PDB entry 1RO8 | X-ray diffraction, 2.05 A resolution | chain A

== Chain A ==
Molecule: alpha-2,3/8-sialyltransferase
Organism: Campylobacter jejuni
Notes: EC 2.4.99.-
Reference sequence: Q9LAK3 (Q9LAK3_CAMJE); residue numbers follow UniProt; this construct covers 1-259
Sequence (262 residues; numbered -3 to 259; 1 number in that range is skipped by the numbering (no residue carries it; nothing is unmodelled there); the number before each row is that of its first residue; numbers below 1 keep their minus sign (Gly-3 is residue -3)):
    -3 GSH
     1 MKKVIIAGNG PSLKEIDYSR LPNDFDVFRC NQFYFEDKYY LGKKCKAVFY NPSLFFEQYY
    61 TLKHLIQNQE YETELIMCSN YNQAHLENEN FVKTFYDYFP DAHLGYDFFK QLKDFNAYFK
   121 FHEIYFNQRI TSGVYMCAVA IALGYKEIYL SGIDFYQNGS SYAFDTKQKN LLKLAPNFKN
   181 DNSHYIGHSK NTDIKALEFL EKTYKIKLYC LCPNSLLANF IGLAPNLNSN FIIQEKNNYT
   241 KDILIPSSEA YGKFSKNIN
Unresolved in the structure: 175-187, 259
Covalently attached groups: covalent link His-1-Mse1
Modified residues: Mse1 (selenomethionine; parent Met); Mse77 (selenomethionine; parent Met); Mse136 (selenomethionine; parent Met)
Differences from the reference sequence: cloning artifact (-3 to -1); modified residue (1, 77, 136); engineered mutation Ser53 (Ile in Q9LAK3), Gly222 (Glu in Q9LAK3)
Ligand contacts: cytidine-5'-monophosphate (C5P): Gly8, Asn9, Gly10, Pro11, Cys30, Asn31, Gln32, Thr131, Ser132, Gly133, Gly152, Ile153, Asp154, Phe155, Tyr156, Gln157, Ser160, Ser161, Tyr162

== Overview ==
Ligands of chain A: cytidine-5'-monophosphate.
Chain A is alpha-2,3/8-sialyltransferase (Campylobacter jejuni); the structure, Structural analysis of the
sialyltransferase CstII from Campylobacter jejuni in complex with a substrate analogue,
cytidine-5'-monophosphate, was determined by X-ray diffraction (same publication as 1RO7).
